8BOY - chain AAA; structure by X-ray diffraction, 1.33 A resolution.

# Chain AAA
Protein: Lysozyme C
From: Gallus gallus
Notes: EC 3.2.1.17
UniProt: P00698 (LYSC_CHICK); residues 1-129 here correspond to UniProt positions 19-147 (UniProt number = residue number + 18)
Chain sequence (129 residues; row label = number of the first residue in the row):
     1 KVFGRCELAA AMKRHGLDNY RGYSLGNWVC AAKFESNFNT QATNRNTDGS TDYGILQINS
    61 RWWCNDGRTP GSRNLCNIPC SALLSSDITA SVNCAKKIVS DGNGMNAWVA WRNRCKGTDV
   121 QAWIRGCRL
Cystine bridges: C6-C127, C30-C115, C64-C80, C76-C94
Ion coordination: platinum (II) ion near H15 (its only coordinating residue here)
Ligand contacts: R0I (1-[1,3-dimethyl-4-(1H-1,2,3-triazol-5-yl)imidazol-1-ium-2-yl]-1,2',11'-trimethyl-spiro[1$l6-platinacycloprop-2-ene-1,15'-1,12-diaza-15$l6-platinatetracyclo[10.2.1.05,14.08,13]pentadeca-2,4,6,8,10,13-hexaene]): D119, Q121, R125
Swiss-Prot annotation at these positions:
  - active site: E35, D52
  - binding site (substrate): D101
What the authors report for this chain:
  - binding site for R0I: D119

# In short
Bound to chain AAA: compound R0I. UniProt lists active-site residues E35 and D52 and substrate-binding residue
D101. The paper reports a binding site for R0I at D119.
Chain AAA is Lysozyme C (Gallus gallus); the structure, X-ray structure of the adduct formed upon reaction of
the five-coordinate Pt(II) complex, 1-Me,Me, with HEWL ..., was determined by X-ray diffraction, deposited
together with 8BOV.
